PDB entry 7S46 | X-ray diffraction, 2.10 A resolution | chains A and B

[Chain A]
Protein: Isoform 2 of Serine/threonine-protein kinase PAK 4
From: Homo sapiens
Notes: EC 2.7.11.1
Reference sequence: O96013 (PAK4_HUMAN), isoform O96013-2; residues 274-591 here correspond to UniProt positions 109-426 (UniProt number = residue number - 165)
Sequence (346 residues; numbered 246 to 591; the number before each row is that of its first residue):
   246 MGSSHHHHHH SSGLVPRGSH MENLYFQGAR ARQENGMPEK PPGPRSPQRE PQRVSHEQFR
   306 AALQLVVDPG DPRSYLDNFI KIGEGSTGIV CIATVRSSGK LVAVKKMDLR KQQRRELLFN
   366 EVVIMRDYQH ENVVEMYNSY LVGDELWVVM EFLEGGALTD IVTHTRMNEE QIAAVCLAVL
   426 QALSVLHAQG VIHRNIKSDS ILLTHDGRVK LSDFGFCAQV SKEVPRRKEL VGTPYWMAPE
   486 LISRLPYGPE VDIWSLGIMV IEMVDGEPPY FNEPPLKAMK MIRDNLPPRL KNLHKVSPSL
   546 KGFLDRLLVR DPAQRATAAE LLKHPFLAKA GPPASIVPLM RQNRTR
Not modelled in the structure: 246-299, 590-591
Construct notes: initiating methionine (246); expression tag (247-273); engineered mutation Asn-440 (Asp275 in O96013), Glu-474 (Ser309 in O96013)
Small-molecule neighbours: AMP-PNP (ANP; phosphoaminophosphonic acid-adenylate ester): Ile-327, Val-335, Ala-348, Val-379, Met-395, Glu-396, Phe-397, Leu-398, Leu-447
Reported in the primary citation:
  - mutagenesis - Q358A: unchanged binding to Integrin beta-5 (chain B)

[Chain B]
Protein: Integrin beta-5
Reference sequence: P18084 (ITB5_HUMAN); numbering as in UniProt (aligned over 760-770)
Sequence (11 residues; numbered 760 to 770; the number before each row is that of its first residue):
   760 ERSRARYEMA S
Not modelled in the structure: 760-761
Reported in the primary citation:
  - mutagenesis - R765E: unchanged binding to Isoform 2 of Serine/threonine-protein kinase PAK 4 (chain A)

[Chain A / chain B interface]
Pairs across the interface (41; chain A residue first):
  Ser-331(A) with Tyr-766(B); Glu-767(B), hydrogen bond
  Gln-358(A) with Ala-769(B), hydrogen bond (side chain-backbone)
  Arg-359(A) with Ala-769(B); Ser-770(B)
  Thr-404(A) with Arg-765(B)
  Asn-440(A) with Glu-767(B), hydrogen bond
  Lys-442(A) with Arg-765(B), hydrogen bond (side chain-backbone); Glu-767(B), salt bridge
  Ser-443(A) with Arg-765(B), hydrogen bond
  Asp-444(A) with Arg-765(B), salt bridge
  Asp-458(A) with Glu-767(B)
  Phe-461(A) with Glu-767(B)
  Leu-475(A) with Met-768(B); Ala-769(B); Ser-770(B), hydrogen bond (backbone-backbone)
  Val-476(A) with Met-768(B)
  Gly-477(A) with Glu-767(B); Met-768(B), hydrogen bond (backbone-backbone)
  Thr-478(A) with Arg-765(B); Tyr-766(B); Glu-767(B)
  Pro-479(A) with Tyr-766(B); Met-768(B), hydrophobic
  Tyr-480(A) with Ser-762(B); Arg-763(B), hydrogen bond (side chain-backbone); Ala-764(B)
  Trp-481(A) with Arg-765(B)
  Met-482(A) with Met-768(B), hydrophobic
  Glu-507(A) with Arg-765(B), salt bridge
  Glu-512(A) with Arg-763(B), salt bridge
  Phe-516(A) with Ser-762(B); Arg-763(B), hydrogen bond (backbone-backbone); Ala-764(B); Arg-765(B)
  Asn-517(A) with Ser-762(B), hydrogen bond (backbone-side chain); Arg-763(B), hydrogen bond
  Glu-518(A) with Ser-762(B)
  Pro-519(A) with Ser-762(B)
  Pro-520(A) with Ala-764(B), hydrophobic
  Met-524(A) with Met-768(B), hydrophobic
Interface residues without a listed pair, chain A (28 interface residues in all): Gly-330, Leu-362
The authors on this interface:
  - pairs named by the authors: Ser-331(A)/Glu-767(B), Asn-440(A)/Glu-767(B), Lys-442(A)/Glu-767(B), Glu-512(A)/Arg-763(B)
  - hot spots on chain A (mutagenesis) - D444A, M482K: decreased binding to Integrin beta-5 (chain B)
  - interface residues, chain B: Arg-763(B), Ala-764(B), Arg-765(B), Met-768(B)

[Summary]
The interface between chain A and chain B involves 28 residues on one side and 9 on the other; the contacts
include 11 hydrogen bonds and 4 salt bridges. Polar pairs include Lys-442(A)/Glu-767(B), Asp-444(A)/Arg-765(B)
and Glu-507(A)/Arg-765(B). The authors report contacts between Ser-331(A) and Glu-767(B), Asn-440(A) and
Glu-767(B) and Lys-442(A) and Glu-767(B) among others. The paper reports that D444A and M482K of chain A
reduce binding to Integrin beta-5 (chain B); interface residues Arg-763(B), Ala-764(B) and Arg-765(B) among
others; 4 substitutions were tested in all.
Here chain A is Isoform 2 of Serine/threonine-protein kinase PAK 4 (Homo sapiens) and chain B is Integrin
beta-5. Entry 7S46 (PAK4cat (D440N/S474E) in complex with Integrin beta5 760-770 peptide) was determined by
X-ray diffraction, deposited together with 7S47 and 7S48.
